PDB entry 2DGK | X-ray diffraction, 1.90 A resolution | chains A and F of the 6 polymer chains in the assembly

[Chain A (and F)]
Protein: Glutamate decarboxylase beta
From: Escherichia coli
Notes: EC 4.1.1.15; fragment: GadBD1-14; engineered mutation(s): deletion of 14 N-terminal residues; chain F of this document is another copy of the same molecule, construct and numbering; everything in this record applies to it too
UniProt: P69910 (DCEB_ECOLI); numbering as in UniProt (aligned over 15-466)
Amino-acid sequence (452 residues; row label = number of the first residue in the row):
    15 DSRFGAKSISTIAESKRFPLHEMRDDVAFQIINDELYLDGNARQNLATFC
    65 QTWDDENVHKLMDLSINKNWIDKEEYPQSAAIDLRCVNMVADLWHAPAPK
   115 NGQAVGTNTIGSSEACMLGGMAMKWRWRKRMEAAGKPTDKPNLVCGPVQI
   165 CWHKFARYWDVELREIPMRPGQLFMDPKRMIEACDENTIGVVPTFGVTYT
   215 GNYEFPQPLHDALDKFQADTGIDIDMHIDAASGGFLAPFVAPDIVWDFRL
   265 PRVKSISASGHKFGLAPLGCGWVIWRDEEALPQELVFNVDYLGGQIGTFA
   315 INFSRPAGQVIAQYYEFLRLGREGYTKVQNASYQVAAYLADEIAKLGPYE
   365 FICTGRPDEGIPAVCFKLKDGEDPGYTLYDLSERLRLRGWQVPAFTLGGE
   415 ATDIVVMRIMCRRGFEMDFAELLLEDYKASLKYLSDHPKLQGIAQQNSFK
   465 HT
Disordered / not traced: 15-28
Covalently attached groups: pyridoxal phosphate (PLP) linked to Lys276, His465
Small-molecule neighbours: pyridoxal phosphate (PLP): Phe63, Gly125, Ser126, Ser127, Gln163, Cys165, Thr208, Gly210, Thr212, Asp243, Ala245, Ser273, His275
UniProt features mapped onto this chain:
  - binding site (substrate): Thr62, Asn83
  - binding site (pyridoxal 5'-phosphate): Ser126, Ser127, Thr212, His275
  - modified residue: Lys276 (N6-(pyridoxal phosphate)lysine), Lys446 (N6-acetyllysine), Lys453 (N6-acetyllysine), Lys464 (N6-acetyllysine)
  - mutagenesis: Lys276 (K276A: Strongly reduces pyridoxal phosphate binding and increases stability of the polypeptide; K276H: Abolishes pyridoxal phosphate binding)
Reported in the primary citation:
  - binding site for pyridoxal phosphate: Lys276, His465
  - conformationally variable residues (order/disorder transition): Asp15 to Glu28, His465

[Interface between chain A and chain F]
Residue-residue contacts (39; chain A residue first):
  Asp48(A) - Trp67(F)  hydrogen bond
  Glu49(A) - Asp432(F)
  Glu49(A) - Phe433(F)
  Tyr51(A) - Asn55(F)  hydrogen bond (backbone-side chain)
  Tyr51(A) - Arg57(F)  hydrogen bond
  Tyr51(A) - Asp68(F)  hydrogen bond
  Leu52(A) - Gln58(F)
  Leu52(A) - Phe433(F)  hydrophobic
  Leu52(A) - Leu436(F)  hydrophobic
  Asn55(A) - Tyr51(F)  hydrogen bond (side chain-backbone)
  Arg57(A) - Asp48(F)  salt bridge
  Arg57(A) - Tyr51(F)
  Gln58(A) - Leu52(F)
  Trp67(A) - Asp48(F)  hydrogen bond
  Asp68(A) - Tyr51(F)
  Glu397(A) - Arg398(F)  salt bridge
  Glu397(A) - Leu401(F)
  Arg398(A) - Glu397(F)  salt bridge
  Arg398(A) - Arg398(F)
  Leu401(A) - Glu397(F)
  Leu401(A) - Arg400(F)
  Leu401(A) - Leu401(F)  hydrophobic
  Asp432(A) - Glu49(F)
  Phe433(A) - Asp48(F)
  Phe433(A) - Glu49(F)
  Phe433(A) - Leu52(F)  hydrophobic
  Leu436(A) - Leu52(F)  hydrophobic
  Tyr447(A) - Ile457(F)
  His451(A) - Ile457(F)
  His451(A) - Gln459(F)
  Lys453(A) - Lys453(F)
  Lys453(A) - Gln455(F)
  Leu454(A) - Leu454(F)  hydrophobic
  Leu454(A) - Ile457(F)  hydrophobic
  Gln455(A) - Lys453(F)
  Ile457(A) - Tyr447(F)
  Ile457(A) - His451(F)
  Ile457(A) - Leu454(F)  hydrophobic
  Ala458(A) - Tyr447(F)
Interface residues without a listed pair, chain A (25 interface residues in all): Gln44, Arg400, Gln459
Interface residues without a listed pair, chain F (25 interface residues in all): Gln44, Ala458

[Summary]
The chain A/chain F interface involves 25 residues from each chain; the contacts include 6 hydrogen bonds and
3 salt bridges. Among the polar pairs are Arg57(A)-Asp48(F), Glu397(A)-Arg398(F) and Asp48(A)-Trp67(F).
Covalently linked pyridoxal phosphate: at His465(A). From the paper: a binding site for pyridoxal phosphate at
Lys276(A) and His465(A); conformational variability at Asp15(A) and His465(A).
Chain A and chain F are both Glutamate decarboxylase beta (Escherichia coli); the structure, Crystal structure
of an N-terminal deletion mutant of Escherichia coli GadB in an autoinhibited state (aldamine), was determined
by X-ray diffraction, deposited together with 2DGL and 2DGM.
